Entry 8G1S (electron microscopy, 3.70 A resolution); this record covers chains A and I of the 8 polymer chains in the assembly.

[Chain A]
Molecule: 39-nt DNA strand
Organism: Escherichia coli
Sequence (39 nucleotides; numbered 1 to 39; the number before each row is that of its first residue):
     1 GGTCAGTACG TCCATTAGCT CTTCGGAAGA GATTCAGAG
Disordered / not traced: 1-9, 14-25

[Chain I]
Protein: DNA-directed RNA polymerase subunit beta
Organism: Escherichia coli
Notes: EC 2.7.7.6
UniProt: P0A8V2 (RPOB_ECOLI); numbering as in UniProt (aligned over 1-1342)
Chain sequence (1342 residues; numbered 1 to 1342; the number before each row is that of its first residue):
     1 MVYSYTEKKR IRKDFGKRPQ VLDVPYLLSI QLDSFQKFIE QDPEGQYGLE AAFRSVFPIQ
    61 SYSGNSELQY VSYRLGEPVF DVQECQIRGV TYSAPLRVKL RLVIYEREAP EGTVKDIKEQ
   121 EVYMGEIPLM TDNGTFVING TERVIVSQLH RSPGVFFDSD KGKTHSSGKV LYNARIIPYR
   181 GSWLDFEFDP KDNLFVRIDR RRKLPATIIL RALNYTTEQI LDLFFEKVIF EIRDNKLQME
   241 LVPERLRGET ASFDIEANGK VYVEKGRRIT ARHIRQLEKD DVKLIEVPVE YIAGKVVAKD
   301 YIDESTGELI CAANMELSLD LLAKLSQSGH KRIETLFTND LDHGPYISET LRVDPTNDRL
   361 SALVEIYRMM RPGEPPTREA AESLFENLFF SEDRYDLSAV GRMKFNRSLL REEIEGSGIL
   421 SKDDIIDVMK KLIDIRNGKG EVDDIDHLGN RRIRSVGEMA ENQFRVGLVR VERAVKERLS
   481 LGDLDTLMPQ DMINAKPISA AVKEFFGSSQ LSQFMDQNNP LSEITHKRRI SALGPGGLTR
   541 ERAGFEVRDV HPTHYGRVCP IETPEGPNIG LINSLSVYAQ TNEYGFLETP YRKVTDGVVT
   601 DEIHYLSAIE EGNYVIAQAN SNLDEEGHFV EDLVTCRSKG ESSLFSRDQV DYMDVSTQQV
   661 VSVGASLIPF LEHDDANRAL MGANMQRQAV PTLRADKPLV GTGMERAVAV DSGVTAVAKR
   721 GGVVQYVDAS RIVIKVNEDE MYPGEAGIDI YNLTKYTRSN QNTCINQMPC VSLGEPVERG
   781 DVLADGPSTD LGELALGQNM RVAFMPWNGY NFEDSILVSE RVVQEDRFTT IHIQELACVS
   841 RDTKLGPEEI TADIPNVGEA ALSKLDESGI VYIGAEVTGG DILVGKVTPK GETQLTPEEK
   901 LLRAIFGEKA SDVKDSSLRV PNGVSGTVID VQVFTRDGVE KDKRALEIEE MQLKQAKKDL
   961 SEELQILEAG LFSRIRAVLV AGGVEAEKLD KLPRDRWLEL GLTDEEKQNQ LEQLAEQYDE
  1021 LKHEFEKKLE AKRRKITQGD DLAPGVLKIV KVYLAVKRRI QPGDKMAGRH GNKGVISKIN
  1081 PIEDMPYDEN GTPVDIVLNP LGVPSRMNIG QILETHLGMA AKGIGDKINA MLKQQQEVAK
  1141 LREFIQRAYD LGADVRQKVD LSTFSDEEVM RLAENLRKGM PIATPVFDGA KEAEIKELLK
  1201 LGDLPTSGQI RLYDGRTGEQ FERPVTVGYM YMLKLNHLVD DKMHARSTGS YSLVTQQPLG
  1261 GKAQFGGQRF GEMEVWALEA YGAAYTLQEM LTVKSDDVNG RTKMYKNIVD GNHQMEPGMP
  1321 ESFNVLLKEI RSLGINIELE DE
Disordered / not traced: 1, 891-914, 1342
Curated features (UniProtKB/Swiss-Prot):
  - modified residue (N6-acetyllysine): Lys1022, Lys1200
  - mutagenesis: Ile561 (I561S: Resistant to antibiotics salinamide A and B), Ile569 (I569S: Resistant to antibiotics salinamide A and B), Ala665 (A665E: Resistant to antibiotics salinamide A and B), Asp675 (D675A/G: Resistant to antibiotics salinamide A and B), Asn677 (N677H/K: Resistant to antibiotics salinamide A and B), Leu680 (L680M: Resistant to antibiotics salinamide A and B), Glu813 (E813K: Disrupts the enzyme's active center)

[Chain A / chain I interface]
Residue-residue contacts (6):
  DG26(A) - Arg200(I)  phosphate contact
  DG26(A) - Glu541(I)  hydrogen bond to the base
  DG26(A) - Arg542(I)  hydrogen bond to the phosphate
  DA27(A) - Lys163(I)  hydrogen bond to the phosphate
  DA28(A) - Lys163(I)  salt bridge to the phosphate
  DG29(A) - Lys163(I)  salt bridge to the phosphate

[Overview]
The chain A/chain I interface involves 4 residues from each chain; the contacts include 3 hydrogen bonds and 2
salt bridges. Among the polar pairs are DG26(A)-Glu541(I), DG26(A)-Arg542(I) and DA27(A)-Lys163(I). From
UniProt: 7 mutagenesis sites on chain I.
Here chain A is a 39-nt DNA strand and chain I is DNA-directed RNA polymerase subunit beta, both from
Escherichia coli. Entry 8G1S (Cryo-EM structure of 3DVA component 1 of Escherichia coli que-PEC (paused
elongation complex) RNA Polymerase minus ...) was determined by electron microscopy, deposited together with
8F3C, 8G00, 8G2W, 8G4W, 8G7E and 8G8Z.
